8H7G - chains E and G of the 14 polymer chains in the assembly; structure by electron microscopy, 3.70 A resolution.

[Chain E]
Molecule: Transcription initiation protein SPT3 homolog
Organism: Homo sapiens
UniProt: O75486 (SUPT3_HUMAN); residue numbers follow UniProt; this construct covers 1-317
Chain sequence (317 residues; row label = number of the first residue in the row):
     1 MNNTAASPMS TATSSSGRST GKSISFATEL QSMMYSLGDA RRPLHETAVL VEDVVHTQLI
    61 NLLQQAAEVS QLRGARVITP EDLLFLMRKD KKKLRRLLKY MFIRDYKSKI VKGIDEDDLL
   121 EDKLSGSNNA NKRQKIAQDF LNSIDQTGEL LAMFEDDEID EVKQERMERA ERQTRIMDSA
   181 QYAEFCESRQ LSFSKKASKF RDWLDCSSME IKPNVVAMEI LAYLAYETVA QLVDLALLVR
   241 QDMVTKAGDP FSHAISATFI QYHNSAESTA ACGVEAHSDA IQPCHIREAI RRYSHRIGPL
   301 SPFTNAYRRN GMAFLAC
Disordered / not traced: 1-25, 108-109, 133-158, 177-179, 246-279, 316-317

[Chain G]
Molecule: Transcriptional adapter 1
Organism: Homo sapiens
UniProt: Q96BN2 (TADA1_HUMAN); numbering as in UniProt (aligned over 1-335)
Chain sequence (374 residues; row label = number of the first residue in the row; numbers below 1 keep their minus sign (Met-38 is residue -38)):
   -38 MDYKDHDGDY KDHDIDYKDD DDKGGSGGSL EVLFQGPLDM ATFVSELEAA KKNLSEALGD
    22 NVKQYWANLK LWFKQKISKE EFDLEAHRLL TQDNVHSHND FLLAILTRCQ ILVSTPDGAG
    82 SLPWPGGSAA KPGKPKGKKK LSSVRQKFDH RFQPQNPLSG AQQFVAKDPQ DDDDLKLCSH
   142 TMMLPTRGQL EGRMIVTAYE HGLDNVTEEA VSAVVYAVEN HLKDILTSVV SRRKAYRLRD
   202 GHFKYAFGSN VTPQPYLKNS VVAYNNLIES PPAFTAPCAG QNPASHPPPD DAEQQAALLL
   262 ACSGDTLPAS LPPVNMYDLF EALQVHREVI PTHTVYALNI ERIITKLWHP NHEELQQDKV
   322 HRQRLAAKEG LLLC
Disordered / not traced: -38 to 107, 128-137, 229-250, 328-335
Differences from the reference sequence: initiating methionine (-38); expression tag (-37 to 0)

[Interface between chain E and chain G]
Contacting residue pairs - 33 pairs, chain E then chain G:
  Glu161(E) - Leu228(G)
  Asp234(E) - Arg200(G)  salt bridge
  Leu235(E) - Phe204(G)  hydrophobic
  Leu238(E) - Arg200(G)
  Leu238(E) - Phe204(G)  hydrophobic
  Asp242(E) - Tyr206(G)
  Asp242(E) - Ala207(G)
  Arg287(E) - Tyr177(G)
  Glu288(E) - Lys184(G)  salt bridge
  Arg291(E) - Asn181(G)
  Arg291(E) - Lys184(G)
  Arg291(E) - Asp185(G)  salt bridge
  Arg291(E) - Thr188(G)
  Arg292(E) - His203(G)
  Arg292(E) - Phe204(G)
  Arg292(E) - Lys205(G)  hydrogen bond (side chain-backbone)
  Tyr293(E) - His203(G)  hydrogen bond (backbone-side chain)
  His295(E) - Asp185(G)  salt bridge
  His295(E) - His203(G)
  Arg296(E) - His203(G)
  Ile297(E) - His203(G)
  Ile297(E) - Lys205(G)
  Ser301(E) - His287(G)
  Pro302(E) - Val286(G)
  Pro302(E) - His287(G)
  Phe303(E) - Gln285(G)
  Phe303(E) - Val286(G)  hydrogen bond (backbone-backbone)
  Phe303(E) - His287(G)
  Asn305(E) - Arg288(G)
  Asn305(E) - Pro292(G)  hydrogen bond (side chain-backbone)
  Arg308(E) - Glu289(G)
  Arg308(E) - Pro292(G)
  Arg309(E) - Glu289(G)  salt bridge
Interface residues without a listed pair, chain E (23 interface residues in all): Ile159, Val162, Ala289, Thr304
Interface residues without a listed pair, chain G (21 interface residues in all): Asp201, Phe208, Asn227

[In short]
The interface between chain E and chain G involves 23 residues on one side and 21 on the other, with 4
hydrogen bonds and 5 salt bridges. Polar contacts include Asp234(E)-Arg200(G), Glu288(E)-Lys184(G) and
Arg291(E)-Asp185(G).
Chain E is Transcription initiation protein SPT3 homolog and chain G is Transcriptional adapter 1, both from
Homo sapiens; the structure, Cryo-EM structure of the human SAGA complex, was determined by electron
microscopy.
